Entry 8WFX (electron microscopy, 3.73 A resolution); this record covers chains M and A of the 15 polymer chains in the assembly.

== Chain M ==
Protein: CRISPR system Cms protein Csm4
Organism: Mycobacterium canettii
UniProt: G0TFC1 (G0TFC1_MYCCP); numbering as in UniProt (aligned over 1-302)
Amino-acid sequence (302 residues; row label = number of the first residue in the row):
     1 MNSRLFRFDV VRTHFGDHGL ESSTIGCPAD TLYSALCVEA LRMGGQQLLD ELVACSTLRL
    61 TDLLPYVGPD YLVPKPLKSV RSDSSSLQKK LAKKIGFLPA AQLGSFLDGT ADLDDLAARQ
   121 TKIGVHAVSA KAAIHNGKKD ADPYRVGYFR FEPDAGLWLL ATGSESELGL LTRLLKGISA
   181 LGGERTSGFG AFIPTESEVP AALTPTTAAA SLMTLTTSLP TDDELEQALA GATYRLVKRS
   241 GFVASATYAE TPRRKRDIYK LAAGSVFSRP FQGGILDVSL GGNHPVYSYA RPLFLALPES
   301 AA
Unresolved in the structure: 297-302

== Chain A ==
Protein: CRISPR system single-strand-specific deoxyribonuclease Cas10/Csm1 (subtype III-A)
Organism: Mycobacterium canettii
UniProt: G0TFC4 (G0TFC4_MYCCP); residue numbers follow UniProt; this construct covers 1-813
Amino-acid sequence (813 residues; each row starts with the number of its first residue):
     1 MIPALIETVI GCLLHDIGKP VQRAALGYRG RHSAIGRAFV KKIWLRDGRN PSEFADEVYE
    61 PDIEVFDRRI LDAISYHHSS ALRTAAENGR LAADAPAYVA YIADNIAAGT DRRKADSDDG
   121 QGASTWDSDT PLYSVFNRFG ADTANLTFAP EMLDDREPMN IPSARRIEFD KYRYTEIVNK
   181 LEAVLVDLEC SDTYLASLLN VLEATLSFVP SSTDASEVVD VSLFDHLKLT GALGACIWHY
   241 LQATGQSDFK SALFDKQDTF YNEKAFLLTT FDVSGIQDFI YTIHSSGAAK MLRARSFYLE
   301 MLTEHLIDEL LARVGLSRAN LNYSGGGHAY LLLPNTEFAR NSLEEFEREA NEWLLENFAT
   361 WLFIATGSVP LAANDLMRRP NESGPQAHDR ALRYSGLYRE LSEQLSAKKL ARYSADQLRE
   421 LNSSDHDGQK GDRECSVCHT VNRTIKTIND LLLCSLCQAL TAASQQIQSE SRRFLLISEE
   481 SSDGLPLPFG ATLTFCSESG AKQALQQPQT RRLYAKNKFF AGESLGTGLW VGDYVAQMEF
   541 GDYVKRASGI ARLGVLRLDV DNLGQAFTHG FMKQGNGKFN TISRTAAFSR MLSLFFRQHI
   601 NYVLKHPKLR PLTGDDPERS RRATIIYSGG DDVFVVGAWD DVIEFGIELR ERFHEFTQGK
   661 LTVSAGIGMF PDKYPISVMA REVGDLEGAA KSLPGKNGVA LFDPEFTFRW DELLSKVIEE
   721 KYRHIADYFR CNEERGMAFI YKLLELLDQR GDRITEARWV YFLMRMRGPT DDTTRFQQFA
   781 NRLHQWFQDP SDAKQLKTAL HLYIYRNRKE ESE
Unresolved in the structure: 1-6, 808-813

== How chain M and chain A interact ==
Pairs across the interface (83):
  His18(M) - Thr282(A)
  His18(M) - His284(A)  hydrogen bond (backbone-side chain)
  His18(M) - His439(A)
  Gly19(M) - His284(A)
  Glu21(M) - Ile283(A)
  Glu21(M) - His284(A)  salt bridge
  Glu21(M) - Ser677(A)
  Glu21(M) - Val678(A)
  Ser22(M) - Ser677(A)
  Ser22(M) - Arg681(A)
  Ser23(M) - Arg681(A)
  Leu77(M) - Leu410(A)
  Ser79(M) - Ser406(A)  hydrogen bond (side chain-backbone)
  Ser79(M) - Leu410(A)
  Arg81(M) - Glu403(A)  salt bridge
  Arg81(M) - Ser406(A)
  Ser82(M) - Arg399(A)
  Ser82(M) - Glu403(A)
  Asp83(M) - Arg399(A)  salt bridge
  Ser85(M) - Gln565(A)  hydrogen bond
  Ser86(M) - Gly564(A)
  Leu87(M) - Asn562(A)
  Leu87(M) - Gln565(A)
  Leu87(M) - Lys696(A)
  His126(M) - Arg681(A)  hydrogen bond (backbone-side chain)
  His126(M) - Glu682(A)
  Ala127(M) - Arg681(A)  hydrogen bond (backbone-side chain)
  Val128(M) - Tyr674(A)
  Asp142(M) - Lys673(A)  salt bridge
  Arg145(M) - Tyr674(A)
  Arg145(M) - Pro675(A)
  Leu219(M) - Asn422(A)
  Asp222(M) - Arg419(A)  hydrogen bond (backbone-side chain)
  Asp223(M) - Arg419(A)
  Leu225(M) - Ala415(A)
  Leu225(M) - Leu418(A)  hydrophobic
  Glu226(M) - Ser414(A)
  Glu226(M) - Ala415(A)
  Glu226(M) - Asp416(A)  hydrogen bond (side chain-backbone)
  Glu226(M) - Arg419(A)
  Leu229(M) - Tyr413(A)
  Leu229(M) - Ser414(A)
  Leu229(M) - Ala415(A)
  Ala232(M) - Leu410(A)
  Ala232(M) - Ala411(A)
  Thr233(M) - Leu410(A)
  Tyr234(M) - Leu410(A)  hydrogen bond (backbone-backbone)
  Tyr234(M) - Ala411(A)  hydrophobic
  Tyr234(M) - Arg412(A)
  Tyr234(M) - Tyr413(A)  hydrogen bond (side chain-backbone)
  Arg235(M) - Lys409(A)  hydrogen bond (side chain-backbone)
  Arg235(M) - Arg412(A)
  Leu236(M) - Thr360(A)
  Leu236(M) - Tyr413(A)  hydrophobic
  Lys238(M) - Thr360(A)
  Lys238(M) - Trp361(A)
  Phe242(M) - Glu434(A)
  Thr251(M) - Asp432(A)
  Pro252(M) - Gly431(A)
  Pro252(M) - Asp432(A)
  Arg253(M) - Lys430(A)
  Arg253(M) - Gly431(A)
  Arg253(M) - Asp432(A)
  Arg254(M) - Gly431(A)
  Arg254(M) - Glu434(A)
  Arg254(M) - His439(A)
  Arg254(M) - Thr440(A)
  Arg254(M) - Val441(A)
  Arg256(M) - Ser423(A)
  Arg256(M) - Ser424(A)
  Arg256(M) - Asp425(A)
  Asp257(M) - Leu421(A)
  Asp257(M) - Asn422(A)
  Asp257(M) - Ser424(A)
  Asp257(M) - Val441(A)
  Ile258(M) - Asn422(A)
  Tyr259(M) - Ala359(A)
  Tyr259(M) - Thr360(A)
  Tyr259(M) - Leu421(A)
  Tyr259(M) - Asn422(A)  hydrogen bond (backbone-side chain)
  Leu276(M) - Asn422(A)
  Leu280(M) - Asp425(A)
  Leu280(M) - Gln429(A)
Other interface residues (no listed pair), chain M (46 interface residues in all): Lys78, Val80, Tyr148, Lys260, Leu261
Other interface residues (no listed pair), chain A (46 interface residues in all): Glu400, Ala407, Gly428

== In short ==
Chain M and chain A each contribute 46 residues to their interface; the contacts include 11 hydrogen bonds and
4 salt bridges. Polar pairs include Glu21(M)-His284(A), Arg81(M)-Glu403(A) and Asp83(M)-Arg399(A).
Here chain M is CRISPR system Cms protein Csm4 and chain A is CRISPR system single-strand-specific
deoxyribonuclease Cas10/Csm1 (subtype III-A), both from Mycobacterium canettii. Entry 8WFX (Cryo-EM structure
of CRISPR-Csm effector complex from Mycobacterium canettii) was determined by electron microscopy together
with 8X5D from the same study.
